3MFE - chains J and R of the 28 polymer chains in the assembly; structure by X-ray diffraction, 2.60 A resolution.

[Chain J (and R)]
Protein: Proteasome subunit beta
From: Mycobacterium tuberculosis
Notes: EC 3.4.25.1; chain R of this document is another copy of the same molecule, construct and numbering; everything in this record applies to it too
Reference sequence: O33245 (PSB_MYCTU); residues 302-534 here correspond to UniProt positions 59-291 (UniProt number = residue number - 243)
Chain sequence (240 residues; each row starts with the number of its first residue):
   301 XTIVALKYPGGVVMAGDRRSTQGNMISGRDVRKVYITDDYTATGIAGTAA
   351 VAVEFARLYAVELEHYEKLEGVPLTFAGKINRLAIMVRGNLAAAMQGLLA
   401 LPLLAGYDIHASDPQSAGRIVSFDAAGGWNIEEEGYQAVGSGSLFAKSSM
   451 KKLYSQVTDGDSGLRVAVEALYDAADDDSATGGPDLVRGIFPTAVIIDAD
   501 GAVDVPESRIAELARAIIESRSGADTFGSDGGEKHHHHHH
Disordered / not traced: 523-540
Differences from the reference sequence: amidation (301); expression tag (535-540)
Modified / non-standard residues: OZT ((4S,5R)-5-methyl-2-oxo-1,3-oxazolidine-4-carboxylic acid) at position 301

[How chain J and chain R interact]
Pairs across the interface (30):
  Asn324(J) - Asp478(R)
  Asn324(J) - Ser479(R)  hydrogen bond (backbone-backbone)
  Asn324(J) - Ala480(R)
  Met325(J) - Phe445(R)  hydrophobic
  Met325(J) - Asp477(R)
  Ile326(J) - Ala475(R)
  Ile326(J) - Asp476(R)
  Ile326(J) - Asp477(R)  hydrogen bond (backbone-backbone)
  Ile326(J) - Ser479(R)
  Arg329(J) - Asp476(R)  salt bridge
  Arg329(J) - Asp477(R)  salt bridge
  Ser441(J) - Asn324(R)
  Tyr472(J) - Val487(R)
  Asp476(J) - Ile326(R)
  Asp476(J) - Arg329(R)  salt bridge
  Asp476(J) - Arg488(R)  salt bridge
  Asp477(J) - Met325(R)
  Asp477(J) - Ile326(R)  hydrogen bond (backbone-backbone)
  Asp477(J) - Arg329(R)  salt bridge
  Asp478(J) - Asn324(R)
  Ser479(J) - Asn324(R)  hydrogen bond (side chain-backbone)
  Ser479(J) - Ser479(R)
  Ala480(J) - Asn324(R)
  Val487(J) - Ile518(R)  hydrophobic
  Val487(J) - Arg521(R)
  Val487(J) - Ser522(R)
  Arg488(J) - Asp476(R)  salt bridge
  Ile518(J) - Val487(R)  hydrophobic
  Arg521(J) - Val487(R)
  Ser522(J) - Val487(R)
Other interface residues (no listed pair), chain J (21 interface residues in all): Arg319, Thr321, Gly323, Phe445, Ala475
Other interface residues (no listed pair), chain R (20 interface residues in all): Arg319, Thr321, Ser441, Tyr472

[Summary]
21 residues of chain J and 20 residues of chain R are in contact; the contacts include 4 hydrogen bonds and 6
salt bridges. Polar contacts include Arg329(J)-Asp476(R), Arg329(J)-Asp477(R) and Asp476(J)-Arg488(R).
Chain J and chain R are both Proteasome subunit beta (Mycobacterium tuberculosis); the structure, Crystal
Structure of Mycobacterium Tuberculosis Proteasome open-gate mutant with H0 movement, was determined by X-ray
diffraction, deposited together with 3MI0 and 3MKA.
